Entry 5YKP (X-ray diffraction, 1.68 A resolution); this record covers chain A.

[Chain A]
Protein: Methionine aminopeptidase 1
Organism: Homo sapiens
Notes: EC 3.4.11.18
UniProt: P53582 (MAP11_HUMAN); residues 90-393 here correspond to UniProt positions 81-384 (UniProt number = residue number - 9)
Chain sequence (305 residues; numbered 89 to 393; the number before each row is that of its first residue):
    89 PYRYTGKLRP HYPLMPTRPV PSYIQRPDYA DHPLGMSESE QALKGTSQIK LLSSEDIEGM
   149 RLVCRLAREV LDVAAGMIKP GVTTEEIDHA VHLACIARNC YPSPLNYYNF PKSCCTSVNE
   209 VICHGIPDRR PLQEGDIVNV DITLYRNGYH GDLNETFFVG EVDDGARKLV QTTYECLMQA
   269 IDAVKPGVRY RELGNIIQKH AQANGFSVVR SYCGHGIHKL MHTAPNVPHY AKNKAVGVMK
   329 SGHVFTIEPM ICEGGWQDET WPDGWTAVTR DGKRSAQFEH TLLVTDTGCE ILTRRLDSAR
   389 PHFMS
Differences from the reference sequence: expression tag (89); engineered mutation M309 (Phe300 in P53582)
UniProt features mapped onto this chain:
  - binding site (a protein): H212, H310
  - binding site (Zn(2+)): D229, D240, H303, E336, E367

[In short]
Curated annotation (UniProt) lists protein-binding residues H212 and H310 and 5 Zn2+-binding residues.
Chain A is Methionine aminopeptidase 1 (Homo sapiens); the structure, Human methionine aminopeptidase type 1b
(F309M mutant) in complex with ovalicin, was determined by X-ray diffraction (same publication as 5YR4, 5YR5
and 5YR6).
